PDB entry 8SK7 | electron microscopy, 2.93 A resolution | chains G and H of the 9 polymer chains in the assembly

Chain G (and H):
Name: Hemagglutinin
From: Influenza A virus
Notes: chain H of this document is another copy of the same molecule, construct and numbering; everything in this record applies to it too
Reference sequence: A4GCK8 (HEMA_I43A0); residues -4 to 175 here correspond to UniProt positions 339-518 (UniProt number = residue number + 343)
Chain sequence (232 residues; numbered -4 to 227; the number before each row is that of its first residue; numbers below 1 keep their minus sign (Ser-4 is residue -4)):
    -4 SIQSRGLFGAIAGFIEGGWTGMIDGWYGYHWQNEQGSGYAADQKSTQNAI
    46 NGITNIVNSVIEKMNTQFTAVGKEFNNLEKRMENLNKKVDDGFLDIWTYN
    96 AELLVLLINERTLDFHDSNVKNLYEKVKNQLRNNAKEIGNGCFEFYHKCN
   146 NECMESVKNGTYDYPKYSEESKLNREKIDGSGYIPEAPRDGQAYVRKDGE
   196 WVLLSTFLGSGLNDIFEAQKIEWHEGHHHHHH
Disordered / not traced: -4 to 8, 174-227
Differences from the reference sequence: conflict Trp26 (His369 in A4GCK8), Ile51 (Lys394 in A4GCK8), Ile103 (Glu446 in A4GCK8); expression tag (176-227)
Curated features (UniProtKB/Swiss-Prot):
  - site: Arg0, Gly1 (Cleavage)
  - glycosylation: Asn154 (N-linked (GlcNAc...) asparagine)
Cystine bridges: Cys144-Cys148

How chain G and chain H interact:
Pairs across the interface (24):
  Arg76(G) with Lys68(H); Glu69(H), hydrogen bond (side chain-backbone); Phe70(H); Glu74(H), salt bridge; Met77(H)
  Met77(G) with Met77(H)
  Asn79(G) with Lys68(H)
  Leu80(G) with Asn81(H)
  Lys83(G) with Asn81(H); Asp85(H), salt bridge; Phe88(H)
  Val84(G) with Val84(H), hydrophobic; Phe88(H)
  Gly87(G) with Phe88(H)
  Phe88(G) with Phe88(H), hydrophobic
  Ile91(G) with Phe88(H), hydrophobic; Ile91(H), hydrophobic; Trp92(H)
  Tyr94(G) with Asn95(H); Leu99(H)
  Glu97(G) with Lys58(H), salt bridge
  Glu105(G) with Arg106(H)
  Asp109(G) with Arg106(H), salt bridge
  Glu132(G) with Arg127(H), hydrogen bond (backbone-side chain)
Also at the interface, not in a pair above, chain G (20 interface residues in all): Asp90, Asn95, Leu98, Leu101, Leu102, Gly134
Also at the interface, not in a pair above, chain H (20 interface residues in all): Met59, Asn60, Leu80, Leu102

Overview:
The chain G/chain H interface involves 20 residues from each chain; the contacts include 2 hydrogen bonds and
4 salt bridges. Polar contacts include Arg76(G)-Glu74(H), Lys83(G)-Asp85(H) and Glu97(G)-Lys58(H).
Both chains are Hemagglutinin (Influenza A virus). Entry 8SK7 (Cryo-EM structure of designed Influenza HA
binder, HA_20, bound to Influenza HA (Strain: Iowa43)) was determined by electron microscopy.
